7T77 - chains A and E of the 8 polymer chains in the assembly; structure by electron microscopy, 4.75 A resolution (low resolution: residue-level contacts below are approximate; hydrogen-bond / salt-bridge calls are withheld).

# Chain A (and E)
Molecule: HIV Envelope ApexGT3.N130 gp120
Source organism: Human immunodeficiency virus 1
Notes: chain E of this document is another copy of the same molecule, construct and numbering; everything in this record applies to it too
Amino-acid sequence (506 residues; numbered 0 to 513 plus 3 insertion-coded residues; 11 numbers in that range are skipped by the numbering (no residue carries them; nothing is unmodelled there); the number before each row is that of its first residue; a row labelled like 185g-185h holds insertion residues (185g, then the next letters in order); numbering starts at 0):
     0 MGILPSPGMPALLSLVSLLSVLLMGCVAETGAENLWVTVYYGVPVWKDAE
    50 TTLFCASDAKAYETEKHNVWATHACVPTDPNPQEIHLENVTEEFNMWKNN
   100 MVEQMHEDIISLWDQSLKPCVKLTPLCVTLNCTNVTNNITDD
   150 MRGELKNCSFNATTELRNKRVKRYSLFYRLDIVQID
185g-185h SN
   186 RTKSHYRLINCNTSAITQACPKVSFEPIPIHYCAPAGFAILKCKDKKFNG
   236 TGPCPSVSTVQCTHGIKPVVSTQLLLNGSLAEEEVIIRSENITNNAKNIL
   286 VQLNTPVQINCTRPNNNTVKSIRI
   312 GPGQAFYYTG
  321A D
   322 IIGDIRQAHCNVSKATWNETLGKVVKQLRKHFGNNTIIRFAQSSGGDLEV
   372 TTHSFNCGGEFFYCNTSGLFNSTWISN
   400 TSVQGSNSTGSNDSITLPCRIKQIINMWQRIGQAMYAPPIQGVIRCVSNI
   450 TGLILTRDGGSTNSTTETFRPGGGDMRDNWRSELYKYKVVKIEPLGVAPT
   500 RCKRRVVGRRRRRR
Disordered / not traced: 0-31, 59-63, 400-410, 503-513
Cystine bridges: Cys54-Cys74, Cys119-Cys205, Cys126-Cys196, Cys131-Cys157, Cys218-Cys247, Cys228-Cys239, Cys296-Cys331, Cys378-Cys445, Cys385-Cys418
Covalently attached groups: N-acetylglucosamine (NAG) linked to Asn88, Asn130, Asn133, Asn137, Asn156, Asn160, Asn197, Asn234, Asn262, Asn276, Asn295, Asn301, Asn332, Asn355, Asn386, Asn392, Asn448
From the paper describing this entry:
  - post-translational modification sites: Asn130, Asn156, Asn160, Asn167

# How chain A and chain E interact
Residue-residue contacts (20):
  Glu164(A) - Cys126(E)
  Glu164(A) - Arg192(E)
  Glu164(A) - Cys196(E)
  Glu164(A) - Asn197(E)
  Leu165(A) - Cys126(E)
  Leu165(A) - Val127(E)
  Leu165(A) - Arg192(E)
  Arg166(A) - Thr123(E)
  Arg166(A) - Pro124(E)
  Arg166(A) - Cys126(E)
  Asn167(A) - Val127(E)
  Asn167(A) - Thr128(E)
  Lys168(A) - Thr128(E)
  Arg308(A) - Asn197(E)
  Pro313(A) - Cys196(E)
  Pro313(A) - Thr198(E)
  Pro313(A) - Ser199(E)
  Pro313(A) - Ala200(E)
  Gly314(A) - Asn197(E)
  Gly314(A) - Thr198(E)
Also at the interface, not in a pair above, chain A (9 interface residues in all): Gly312
Also at the interface, not in a pair above, chain E (12 interface residues in all): Ile184

# Summary
9 residues of chain A face 12 of chain E across their interface. Covalently linked N-acetylglucosamine: at
Asn88(A), Asn130(A), Asn133(A), Asn137(A), Asn156(A) and Asn160(A) and 11 more. From the paper: modification
sites Asn130(A), Asn156(A) and Asn160(A) among others.
Chain A and chain E are both HIV Envelope ApexGT3.N130 gp120 (Human immunodeficiency virus 1); the structure,
HIV-1 Envelope ApexGT3.N130 in complex with PG9 Fab, was determined by electron microscopy (same publication
as 7T74 and 7T75).
